9FJX - chains A and B; structure by X-ray diffraction, 2.00 A resolution.

# Chain A
Molecule: DNA damage-binding protein 1
From: Homo sapiens
UniProt: Q16531 (DDB1_HUMAN); residue numbers follow UniProt; this construct covers 1-1140
Chain sequence (1148 residues; each row starts with the number of its first residue):
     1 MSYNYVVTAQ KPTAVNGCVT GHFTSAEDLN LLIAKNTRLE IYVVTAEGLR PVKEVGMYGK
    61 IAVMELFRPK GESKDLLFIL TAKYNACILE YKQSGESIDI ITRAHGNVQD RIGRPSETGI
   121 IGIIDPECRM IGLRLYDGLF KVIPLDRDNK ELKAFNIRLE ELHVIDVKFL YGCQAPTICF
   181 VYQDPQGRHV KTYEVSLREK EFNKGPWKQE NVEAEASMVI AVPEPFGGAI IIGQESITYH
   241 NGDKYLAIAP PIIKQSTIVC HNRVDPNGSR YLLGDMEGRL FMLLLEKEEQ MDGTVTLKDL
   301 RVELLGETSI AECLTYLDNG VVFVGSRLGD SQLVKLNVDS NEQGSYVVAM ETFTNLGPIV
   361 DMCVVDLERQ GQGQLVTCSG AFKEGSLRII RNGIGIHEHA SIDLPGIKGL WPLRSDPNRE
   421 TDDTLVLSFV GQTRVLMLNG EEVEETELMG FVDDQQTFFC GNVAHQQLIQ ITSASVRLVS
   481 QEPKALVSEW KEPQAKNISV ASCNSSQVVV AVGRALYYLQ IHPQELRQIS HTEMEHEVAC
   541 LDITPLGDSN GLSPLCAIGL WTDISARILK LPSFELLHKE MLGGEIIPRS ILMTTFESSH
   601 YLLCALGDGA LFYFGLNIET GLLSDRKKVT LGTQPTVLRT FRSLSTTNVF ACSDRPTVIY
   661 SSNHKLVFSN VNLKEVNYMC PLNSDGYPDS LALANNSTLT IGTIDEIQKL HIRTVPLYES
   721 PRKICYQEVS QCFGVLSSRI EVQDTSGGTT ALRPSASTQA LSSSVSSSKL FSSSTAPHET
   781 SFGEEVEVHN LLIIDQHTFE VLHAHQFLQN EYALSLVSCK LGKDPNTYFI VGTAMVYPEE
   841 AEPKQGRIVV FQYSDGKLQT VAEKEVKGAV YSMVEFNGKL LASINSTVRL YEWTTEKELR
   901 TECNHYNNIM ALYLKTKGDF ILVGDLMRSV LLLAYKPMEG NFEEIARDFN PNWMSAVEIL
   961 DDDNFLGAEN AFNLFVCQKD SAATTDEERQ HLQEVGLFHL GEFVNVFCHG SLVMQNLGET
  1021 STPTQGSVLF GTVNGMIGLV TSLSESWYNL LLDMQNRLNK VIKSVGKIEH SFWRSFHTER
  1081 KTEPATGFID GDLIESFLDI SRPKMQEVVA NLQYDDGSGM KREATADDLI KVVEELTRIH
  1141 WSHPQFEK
Not modelled in the structure: 289-294, 339-340, 368-372, 535-536, 547-550, 748, 769-781, 981-983, 1015-1022
Sequence notes: expression tag (1141-1148)
Curated features (UniProtKB/Swiss-Prot):
  - modified residue: S2 (N-acetylserine), K1067 (N6-acetyllysine), T1125 (Phosphothreonine)
  - cross-link: K1121 (Glycyl lysine isopeptide (Lys-Gly) (interchain with G-Cter in SUMO2))
  - natural variant: D184 to Q186 (deletion: In WHIKERS), R188 (R188Q: In WHIKERS; R188W: In WHIKERS), E213 (E213K: In WHIKERS), F429 (F429V: In WHIKERS)
  - mutagenesis: Y316 to N319 (Impairs interaction with DDA1), E537 (E537A: Slightly impairs interaction with CUL4A), W561 (W561A: Strongly impairs interaction with CUL4A), E840 to E842 (Impairs interaction with AMBRA1, DTL, DET1, DCAF1, DCAF5, DCAF11 and DCAF8), M910 to Y913 (Impairs interaction with AMBRA1, DTL and DCAF5), W953 (W953A: Impairs interaction with AMBRA1, ERCC8, DCAF5 and DCAF11)

# Chain B
Molecule: Protein cereblon
From: Homo sapiens
UniProt: Q96SW2 (CRBN_HUMAN); residues 40-442 here = UniProt positions 40-442
Chain sequence (407 residues; numbered 36 to 442; the number before each row is that of its first residue):
    36 GPHMEAKKPN IINFDTSLPT SHTYLGADME EFHGRTLHDD DSCQVIPVLP QVMMILIPGQ
    96 TLPLQLFHPQ EVSMVRNLIQ KDRTFAVLAY SNVQEREAQF GTTAEIYAYR EEQDFGIEIV
   156 KVKAIGRQRF KVLELRTQSD GIQQAKVQIL PECVLPSTMS AVQLESLNKC QIFPSKPVSR
   216 EDQCSYKWWQ KYQKRKFHCA NLTSWPRWLY SLYDAETLMD RIKKQLREWD ENLKDDSLPS
   276 NPIDFSYRVA ACLPIDDVLR IQLLKIGSAI QRLRCELDIM NKCTSLCCKQ CQETEITTKN
   336 EIFSLSLCGP MAAYVNPHGY VHETLTVYKA CNLNLIGRPS TEHSWFPGYA WTVAQCKICA
   396 SHIGWKFTAT KKDMSPQKFW GLTRSALLPT IPDTEDEISP DKVILCL
Not modelled in the structure: 36-44, 174, 213-219, 268-270, 429-437
Sequence notes: expression tag (36-39)
Curated features (UniProtKB/Swiss-Prot):
  - binding site (Zn(2+)): C323, C326, C391, C394
  - binding site ((S)-thalidomide): H378, W380, W386
  - natural variant: C391 (C391R: In MRT2)
  - mutagenesis: Y384 (Y384A: Abolishes thalidomide-binding without affecting DCX protein ligase complex activity; when associated with A-386), W386 (W386A: Abolishes thalidomide-binding without affecting DCX protein ligase complex activity; when associated with A-384 ...), R419 to L442 (Fails to rescue increased BK channel activity and decreased probability of neurotransmission in a mouse hippocampal neuron model)
Ion coordination: Zn2+: C323, C326, C391, C394
Ligand contacts: S-Lenalidomide (LVY): V350, N351, P352, H353, H357, H378, S379, W380, W386, W400, F402

# Chain A / chain B interface
Pairs across the interface (91):
  N16(A) - E200(B)
  E117(A) - Q206(B)
  E117(A) - I207(B)
  T118(A) - N203(B)
  T118(A) - I207(B)
  H163(A) - I207(B)
  I165(A) - K204(B)
  Q183(A) - I207(B)
  Q183(A) - F208(B)  hydrogen bond (side chain-backbone)
  Q183(A) - P209(B)
  Q183(A) - S210(B)
  R188(A) - I207(B)  hydrogen bond (side chain-backbone)
  R188(A) - F208(B)
  A214(A) - P209(B)
  E215(A) - P209(B)
  E215(A) - R230(B)  salt bridge
  S217(A) - K204(B)
  M218(A) - K204(B)
  V259(A) - S201(B)
  V259(A) - L202(B)  hydrophobic
  V259(A) - K204(B)  hydrogen bond (backbone-side chain)
  M276(A) - L202(B)  hydrophobic
  M276(A) - H233(B)
  E312(A) - L199(B)
  E312(A) - E200(B)  hydrogen bond (side chain-backbone)
  E312(A) - S201(B)  hydrogen bond
  R327(A) - L199(B)
  R327(A) - E200(B)  salt bridge
  L328(A) - L237(B)  hydrophobic
  P358(A) - L237(B)
  V360(A) - N236(B)
  V360(A) - L237(B)
  V360(A) - S239(B)
  F382(A) - H233(B)
  F382(A) - N236(B)
  R722(A) - N236(B)  hydrogen bond (side chain-backbone)
  R722(A) - T238(B)  hydrogen bond (side chain-backbone)
  R722(A) - S239(B)
  K723(A) - S239(B)  hydrogen bond (side chain-backbone)
  E787(A) - R242(B)  salt bridge
  Y812(A) - P241(B)
  Y812(A) - W243(B)
  A834(A) - W243(B)  hydrophobic
  V836(A) - W243(B)
  P838(A) - Q225(B)
  A841(A) - L247(B)
  A841(A) - R256(B)
  E842(A) - R256(B)  salt bridge
  P843(A) - W243(B)  hydrophobic
  A869(A) - W243(B)  hydrophobic
  Y871(A) - W240(B)
  Y871(A) - W243(B)
  Y871(A) - L244(B)
  N908(A) - L440(B)
  N908(A) - C441(B)
  N908(A) - L442(B)  hydrogen bond (backbone-backbone)
  I909(A) - L442(B)
  M910(A) - L244(B)  hydrophobic
  M910(A) - L247(B)  hydrophobic
  M910(A) - Y248(B)
  L912(A) - W240(B)
  Y913(A) - W240(B)  hydrogen bond
  L926(A) - T193(B)
  L926(A) - Y245(B)  hydrophobic
  L926(A) - Y248(B)  hydrophobic
  M927(A) - L190(B)  hydrophobic
  M927(A) - Y248(B)  hydrophobic
  M927(A) - S303(B)
  M927(A) - I305(B)  hydrophobic
  M927(A) - Q306(B)
  S929(A) - Q306(B)
  F949(A) - L442(B)  hydrophobic
  P951(A) - C188(B)  hydrogen bond (backbone-side chain)
  P951(A) - L190(B)
  P951(A) - S303(B)
  P951(A) - Q306(B)
  N952(A) - L190(B)
  W953(A) - L190(B)
  W953(A) - P191(B)  hydrogen bond (side chain-backbone)
  W953(A) - S192(B)
  W953(A) - T193(B)
  W953(A) - Y248(B)
  W953(A) - I305(B)  hydrophobic
  N970(A) - P191(B)
  N970(A) - A196(B)
  F972(A) - A196(B)
  N1005(A) - L237(B)  hydrogen bond (side chain-backbone)
  N1005(A) - T238(B)
  N1005(A) - S239(B)  hydrogen bond (backbone-side chain)
  V1033(A) - V197(B)  hydrophobic
  V1033(A) - L237(B)
Other interface residues (no listed pair), chain A (59 interface residues in all): I61, A62, G119, V164, T257, A381, L814, S872, D925, S955, F1003, R1080
Other interface residues (no listed pair), chain B (46 interface residues in all): V189, S195, C205, A235, R309, N316

# Summary
59 residues of chain A face 46 of chain B across their interface; the contacts include 14 hydrogen bonds and 4
salt bridges. Among the polar pairs are E215(A)-R230(B), R327(A)-E200(B) and E787(A)-R242(B). Ligands of chain
B: S-Lenalidomide.
Here chain A is DNA damage-binding protein 1 and chain B is Protein cereblon, both from Homo sapiens. Entry
9FJX (Crystal structure of human CRBN-DDB1 in complex with Lenalidomide) was determined by X-ray diffraction.
